PDB entry 7JQQ | electron microscopy, 4.10 A resolution (low resolution: residue-level contacts below are approximate; hydrogen-bond / salt-bridge calls are withheld) | chains C and D of the 12 polymer chains in the assembly

# Chain C (and D)
Molecule: DNA packaging protein
From: Bacillus phage phi29
Notes: EC 3.6.4.-; chain D of this document is another copy of the same molecule, construct and numbering; everything in this record applies to it too
UniProtKB: P11014 (PKG16_BPPH2); numbering as in UniProt (aligned over 1-332)
Chain sequence (332 residues; numbered 1 to 332; the number before each row is that of its first residue):
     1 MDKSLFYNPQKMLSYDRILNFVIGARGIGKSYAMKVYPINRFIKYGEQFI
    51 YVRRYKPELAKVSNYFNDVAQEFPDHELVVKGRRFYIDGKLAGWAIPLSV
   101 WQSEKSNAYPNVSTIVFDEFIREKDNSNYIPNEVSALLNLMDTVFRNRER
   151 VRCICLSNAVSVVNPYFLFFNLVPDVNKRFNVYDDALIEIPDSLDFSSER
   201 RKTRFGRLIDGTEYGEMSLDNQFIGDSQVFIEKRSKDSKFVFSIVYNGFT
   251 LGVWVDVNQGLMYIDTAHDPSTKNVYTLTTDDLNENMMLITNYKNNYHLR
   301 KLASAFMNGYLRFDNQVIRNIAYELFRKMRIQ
Unresolved in the structure: 1-3, 331-332
UniProt features mapped onto this chain:
  - binding site (ATP): Gly24 to Ser31
  - mutagenesis: Asp118 (D118E: Complete loss of DNA packaging activity), Glu119 (E119D: Complete loss of DNA packaging activity), Arg122 (R122A: Complete loss of DNA packaging. No effect on ATPase activity), Lys124 (K124A: 2.5 fold reduced DNA packaging. No effect on ATPase activity), Arg146 (R146A/K: Complete loss of DNA packaging), Arg327 (R327Q: Decreased packaging), Lys328 (K328N: Complete loss of packaging), Arg330 (R330Q: Decreased packaging)
Bound ions: Mg2+: Ser31, Asp118 (together with ATP-gamma-S)
Ligand contacts: ATP-gamma-S (AGS; phosphothiophosphoric acid-adenylate ester): Phe6, Ala25, Arg26, Gly27, Ile28, Gly29, Lys30, Ser31, Tyr32, Lys35, Asp118, Leu156, Asn158
Reported in the primary citation:
  - binding site for the 60-nt DNA strand: Lys56
  - binding site for ATP-gamma-S: Lys105, Arg146
  - catalytic residues: Lys105, Asn158, Gln222 (proposed by the authors, not directly observed)

# Chain C / chain D interface
Residue-residue contacts (41):
  Arg26(C) with Trp101(D); Lys105(D); Asn139(D); Asp142(D); Thr143(D)
  Tyr32(C) with Ala108(D)
  Arg53(C) with Ser103(D); Ser106(D)
  Pro57(C) with Ser103(D)
  Glu58(C) with Ser103(D); Glu104(D); Asn107(D)
  Lys61(C) with Glu104(D); Asn107(D); Tyr109(D)
  Asp68(C) with Ala108(D)
  Asp118(C) with Ser106(D)
  Glu119(C) with Ser103(D); Lys105(D)
  Glu123(C) with Gln102(D); Lys105(D); Asn139(D)
  Lys202(C) with Arg146(D); Asn147(D); Arg148(D)
  Thr203(C) with Arg148(D)
  Gly206(C) with Arg148(D)
  Arg207(C) with Ile18(D); Leu19(D); Met141(D); Arg148(D)
  Leu208(C) with Asp185(D)
  Ile209(C) with Leu19(D); Asp185(D)
  Asp210(C) with Arg148(D)
  Phe230(C) with Glu285(D)
  Glu232(C) with Glu285(D)
  Phe306(C) with Leu283(D)
  Met307(C) with Leu289(D)
  Asn308(C) with Met288(D)
  Gly309(C) with Glu285(D)
Also at the interface, not in a pair above, chain C (28 interface residues in all): Arg122, Asn158, Glu216, Leu219, Ile231
Also at the interface, not in a pair above, chain D (27 interface residues in all): Phe169, Asp184, Thr280, Asn284

# Overview
28 residues of chain C and 27 residues of chain D are in contact. Chain C binds ATP-gamma-S. Ser31(C) and
Asp118(C) form the Mg2+ site. UniProt lists 8 ATP-binding residues and 8 mutagenesis sites on chain C. The
paper reports catalytic residues Lys105(C), Asn158(C) and Gln222(C); a binding site for ATP-gamma-S at
Lys105(C) and Arg146(C).
Both chains are DNA packaging protein (Bacillus phage phi29). Entry 7JQQ (The bacteriophage Phi-29 viral
genome packaging motor assembly) was determined by electron microscopy.
